PDB entry 9K10 | electron microscopy, 3.60 A resolution | chains D and A of the 36 polymer chains in the assembly

== Chain D ==
Protein: 50S ribosomal protein L3
Organism: Mycolicibacterium smegmatis MC2 155
UniProtKB: A0QSD1 (RL3_MYCS2); residues 1-217 here = UniProt positions 1-217
Amino-acid sequence (217 residues; each row starts with the number of its first residue):
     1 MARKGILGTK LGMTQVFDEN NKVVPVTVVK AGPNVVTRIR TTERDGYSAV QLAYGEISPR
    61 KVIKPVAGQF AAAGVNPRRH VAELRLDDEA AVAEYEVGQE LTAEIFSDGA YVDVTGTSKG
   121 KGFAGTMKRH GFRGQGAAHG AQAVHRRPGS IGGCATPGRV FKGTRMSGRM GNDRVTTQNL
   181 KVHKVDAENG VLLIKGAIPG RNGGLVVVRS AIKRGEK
Disordered / not traced: 1, 216-217
Bound ions: Mg2+ site 1: Gln142 (shared with G860(A), U861(A) of chain A); Mg2+ site 2: His145 (shared with A1876(A) of chain A)

== Chain A ==
Molecule: 23S ribosomal RNA
Organism: Mycolicibacterium smegmatis MC2 155
Sequence (3127 nucleotides; numbered -2 to 3124; the number before each row is that of its first residue; numbers below 1 keep their minus sign (U-2 is residue -2)):
    -2 UUGUAAGUGU UUAAGGGCGC AUGGUGGAUG CCUUGGCACU GGGAGCCGAU GAAGGACGUA
    58 GGAGGCUGCG AUAAGCCUCG GGGAGCUGUC AACCGAGCGU UGAUCCGAGG AUGUCCGAAU
   118 GGGGAAACCC GGCACGAGUG AUGUCGUGUC ACCAGGCGCU GAAUAUAUAG GCGUCUGGGG
   178 GGAACGCGGG GAAGUGAAAC AUCUCAGUAC CCGUAGGAAG AGAAAACAAA AUGUGAUUCC
   238 GUGAGUAGUG GCGAGCGAAA GCGGAGGAUG GCUAAACCGU AUGCAUGUGA UACCGGGUAG
   298 GGGUUGUGUG UGCGGGGUUG UGGGACCUAU CUUUCCGGCU CUACCUGGCU GGAGGGCAGU
   358 GAGAAAAUGU UGUGGUUAGC GGAAAUGGCU UGGGAUGGCC UGCCGUAGAC GGUGAGAGCC
   418 CGGUACGUGA AAACCCGACG UCUGUCUUGA UGGUGUUCCC GAGUAGCAGC GGGCCCGUGG
   478 AAUCUGCUGU GAAUCUGCCG GGACCACCCG GUAAGCCUGA AUACUUCCCA GUGACCGAUA
   538 GCGGAUUAGU ACCGUGAGGG AAUGGUGAAA AGUACCCCGG GAGGGGAGUG AAAGAGUACC
   598 UGAAACCGUG CGCUUACAAU CCGUCAGAGC CCUCGACGUG UCGUGGGGUG AUGGCGUGCC
   658 UUUUGAAGAA UGAGCCUGCG AGUCAGGGAC AUGUCGCGAG GUUAACCCGG GUGGGGUAGC
   718 CGCAGCGAAA GCGAGUCUGA AUAGGGCGUA UCCACACAAG AGUGUGUGGU GUAGUGGUGU
   778 GUUCUGGACC CGAAGCGGAG UGAUCUACCC AUGGCCAGGG UGAAGCGCGG GUAAGACCGC
   838 GUGGAGGCCC GAACCCACUU AGGUUGAAGA CUGAGGGGAU GAGCUGUGGG UAGGGGUGAA
   898 AGGCCAAUCA AACUCCGUGA UAGCUGGUUC UCCCCGAAAU GCAUUUAGGU GCAGCGUCGC
   958 AUGUUUCUUG CCGGAGGUAG AGCUACUGGA UGGCCGAUGG GCCCCACAGG GUUACUGACG
  1018 UCAGCCAAAC UCCGAAUGCC GGUAAGUCCA AGAGUGCGGC AGUGAGACGG CGGGGGAUAA
  1078 GCUCCGUGCG UCGAGAGGGA AACAGCCCAG AUCGCCGGCU AAGGCCCCUA AGCGUGUGCU
  1138 AAGUGGAAAA GGAUGUGCAG UCGCGAAGAC AACCAGGAGG UUGGCUUAGA AGCAGCCACC
  1198 CUUGAAAGAG UGCGUAAUAG CUCACUGGUC AAGUGAUUGU GCGCCGAUAA UGUAGCGGGG
  1258 CUCAAGCACA CCGCCGAAGC CGCGGCAGCC AACGUGUUGG CUGGGUAGGG GAGCGUCCUG
  1318 CAUCCGGUGA AGCCGCCGAG UGAUCGAGUG GUGGAGGGUG UGGGAGUGAG AAUGCAGGCA
  1378 UGAGUAGCGA UUAGGCAAGU GAGAACCUUG CCCGCCGAAA GACCAAGGGU UCCUGGGCCA
  1438 GGCCAGUCCG CCCAGGGUGA GUCGGGACCU AAGGCGAGGC CGACAGGCGU AGUCGAUGGA
  1498 CAACGGGUUG AUAUUCCCGU ACCCGUGUAU GUGCGUCCAU GAUGAAUCAG CGGUACUAAC
  1558 CAUCCAAAAC CACCGUGACC GCACCUUUCG GGGUGUGGCG UUGGUGGGGC UGCAUGGGAC
  1618 CUUCGUUGGU AGUAGUCAAG CGAUGGGGUG ACGCAGGAAG GUAGCCGUAC CGGUCAGUGG
  1678 UAAUACCGGG GUAAGCCUGU AGGGAGUCAG AUAGGUAAAU CCGUCUGGCA UAUAUCCUGA
  1738 GAGGUGAUGC AUAGCCGAGU GAGGCGAAUU CGGUGAUCCU AUGCUGCCGA GAAAAGCCUC
  1798 UAGCGAGGAC AUACACGGCC CGUACCCCAA ACCAACACAG GUGGUCAGGU AGAGAAUACU
  1858 AAGGCGUACG AGUGAACUAU GGUUAAGGAA CUCGGCAAAA UGCCCCCGUA ACUUCGGGAG
  1918 AAGGGGGACC CACAUGGCGU GUAAGCCUUU ACGGCCCAAG CGUGAGUGGG UGGCACAAAC
  1978 CAGUGAGAAG CGACUGUUUA CUAAAAACAC AGGUCCGUGC GAAGUCGCAA GACGAUGUAU
  2038 ACGGACUGAC GCCUGCCCGG UGCUGGAAGG UUAAGAGGAC CCGUUAACUC CCUUUGGGGG
  2098 UGAAGCGGAG AAUUUAAGCC CCAGUAAACG GCGGUGGUAA CUAUAACCAU CCUAAGGUAG
  2158 CGAAAUUCCU UGUCGGGUAA GUUCCGACCU GCACGAAUGG CGUAACGACU UCUCAACUGU
  2218 CUCAACCAUA GACUCGGCGA AAUUGCACUA CGAGUAAAGA UGCUCGUUAC GCGCGGCAGG
  2278 ACGAAAAGAC CCCGGGACCU UCACUACAAC UUGGUAUUGG UGCUCGAUAC GGUUUGUGUA
  2338 GGAUAGGUGG GAGACUGUGA AGCUCACACG CCAGUGUGGG UGGAGUCGUU GUUGAAAUAC
  2398 CACUCUGAUC GUAUUGGGCC UCUAACCUCG GACCGUAUAU CCGGUUCAGG GACAGUGCCU
  2458 GGUGGGUAGU UUAACUGGGG CGGUUGCCUC CUAAAAUGUA ACGGAGGCGC CCAAAGGUUC
  2518 CCUCAACCUG GACGGCAAUC AGGUGUUGAG UGUAAGUGCA CAAGGGAGCU UGACUGCGAG
  2578 ACGGACAUGU CGAGCAGGGA CGAAAGUCGG GACUAGUGAU CCGGCACCUC UGAGUGGAAG
  2638 GGGUGUCGCU CAACGGAUAA AAGGUACCCC GGGGAUAACA GGCUGAUCUU CCCCAAGAGU
  2698 CCAUAUCGAC GGGAUGGUUU GGCACCUCGA UGUCGGCUCG UCGCAUCCUG GGGCUGGAGC
  2758 AGGUCCCAAG GGUUGGGCUG UUCGCCCAUU AAAGCGGCAC GCGAGCUGGG UUUAGAACGU
  2818 CGUGAGACAG UUCGGUCUCU AUCCGCCGCG CGCGUCAGAA GCUUGAGGAA ACCUGUCCCU
  2878 AGUACGAGAG GACCGGGACG GACGAACCUC UGGUAUACCA GUUGUCCCAC CAGGGGCACG
  2938 GCUGGAUAGC CACGUUCGGA CAGGAUAACC GCUGAAAGCA UCUAAGCGGG AAACCUCUUC
  2998 CAAGACCAGG CUUCUCACCC UCUAGGAGGG AUAAGGCCCC CCGCAGACCA CGGGAUUGAU
  3058 AGACCAGACC UGGAAGCCUA GUAAUAGGUG CAGGGAACUG GCACUAACCG GCCGAAAACU
  3118 UACAACA
Disordered / not traced: -2 to 1, 1562-1609, 2136-2144, 3121-3124
Bound ions: Mg2+ site 1 near G13 (its only coordinating residue here); Mg2+ site 2: C28, G1354; Mg2+ site 3: C43, G214; Mg2+ site 4 near U56 (its only coordinating residue here); Mg2+ site 5 near U69 (its only coordinating residue here); Mg2+ site 6 near U117 (its only coordinating residue here); Mg2+ site 7: A159, U163, A164; Mg2+ site 8: G191, U2467; Mg2+ site 9 near G191 (its only coordinating residue here); Mg2+ site 10: A194, A196, C197; Mg2+ site 11 near G204 (its only coordinating residue here); Mg2+ site 12 near G217 (its only coordinating residue here); 244 more Mg2+ sites not listed

== How chain D and chain A interact ==
Pairs across the interface (194; chain D residue first):
  Met13(D) - C2904(A)  hydrogen bond to the sugar
  Met13(D) - C2905(A)  sugar contact
  Met13(D) - U2906(A)  base contact
  Thr14(D) - U2906(A)  sugar contact
  Gln15(D) - U2906(A)  hydrogen bond to the sugar
  Gln15(D) - C2907(A)  sugar contact
  Pro25(D) - U2906(A)  base contact
  Pro25(D) - U2952(A)  sugar contact
  Arg38(D) - C3008(A)  hydrogen bond to the sugar
  Arg38(D) - U3009(A)  sugar contact
  Arg40(D) - G2858(A)  base contact
  Arg40(D) - C2859(A)  hydrogen bond to the base
  Arg40(D) - G3007(A)  base contact
  Arg40(D) - C3008(A)  hydrogen bond to the base
  Arg44(D) - C3008(A)  hydrogen bond to the phosphate
  Arg44(D) - U3009(A)  salt bridge to the phosphate
  Asp45(D) - C3008(A)  hydrogen bond to the sugar
  Tyr47(D) - U2860(A)  hydrogen bond to the sugar
  Tyr47(D) - U2861(A)  sugar contact
  Gln51(D) - C2859(A)  hydrogen bond to the sugar
  Arg60(D) - A3052(A)  salt bridge to the phosphate
  Arg60(D) - U3053(A)  salt bridge to the phosphate
  Arg60(D) - U3054(A)  hydrogen bond to the sugar
  Arg60(D) - G3055(A)  sugar contact
  Lys61(D) - G3051(A)  salt bridge to the phosphate
  Lys61(D) - A3052(A)  phosphate contact
  Ile63(D) - G3032(A)  phosphate contact
  Ile63(D) - G3033(A)  phosphate contact
  Lys64(D) - C3011(A)  sugar contact
  Lys64(D) - U3012(A)  salt bridge to the phosphate
  Lys64(D) - A3031(A)  phosphate contact
  Lys64(D) - G3032(A)  hydrogen bond to the phosphate
  Pro65(D) - U3010(A)  hydrogen bond to the sugar
  Val66(D) - A2857(A)  sugar contact
  Val66(D) - G2858(A)  sugar contact
  Gly68(D) - U3010(A)  sugar contact
  Gln69(D) - A2857(A)  base contact
  Gln69(D) - U3009(A)  hydrogen bond to the base
  Gln69(D) - U3010(A)  hydrogen bond to the sugar
  Arg79(D) - G3050(A)  phosphate contact
  Arg79(D) - G3051(A)  salt bridge to the phosphate
  Val81(D) - C2859(A)  sugar contact
  Ala82(D) - U2860(A)  phosphate contact
  Glu83(D) - C2859(A)  hydrogen bond to the sugar
  Glu83(D) - U2860(A)  hydrogen bond to the phosphate
  Arg85(D) - U2861(A)  salt bridge to the phosphate
  Arg85(D) - G2862(A)  salt bridge to the phosphate
  Ser118(D) - A2903(A)  phosphate contact
  Ser118(D) - C2904(A)  phosphate contact
  Lys119(D) - C2904(A)  hydrogen bond to the phosphate
  Lys119(D) - C2905(A)  phosphate contact
  Lys119(D) - C2947(A)  salt bridge to the phosphate
  Lys119(D) - C3041(A)  hydrogen bond to the base
  Gly120(D) - A3042(A)  phosphate contact
  Gly120(D) - G3043(A)  phosphate contact
  Lys121(D) - C2948(A)  salt bridge to the phosphate
  Lys121(D) - G3043(A)  hydrogen bond to the phosphate
  Gly122(D) - G3043(A)  hydrogen bond to the phosphate
  Gly122(D) - A3044(A)  phosphate contact
  Phe123(D) - A1872(A)  hydrogen bond to the sugar
  Phe123(D) - A1873(A)  sugar contact
  Phe123(D) - G2272(A)  base contact
  Phe123(D) - A3044(A)  hydrogen bond to the phosphate
  Gly125(D) - A1873(A)  sugar contact
  Lys128(D) - C2947(A)  phosphate contact
  Lys128(D) - C2948(A)  salt bridge to the phosphate
  Arg129(D) - C2844(A)  hydrogen bond to the sugar
  Arg129(D) - G2845(A)  salt bridge to the phosphate
  Phe132(D) - C2736(A)  sugar contact
  Phe132(D) - G2737(A)  phosphate contact
  Arg133(D) - U2735(A)  phosphate contact
  Arg133(D) - C2736(A)  salt bridge to the phosphate
  Gly134(D) - U2735(A)  sugar contact
  Gln135(D) - U2735(A)  sugar contact
  Gln135(D) - G2802(A)  base contact
  Gly136(D) - C2218(A)  phosphate contact
  Ala137(D) - C2218(A)  hydrogen bond to the phosphate
  Ala138(D) - C1893(A)  base contact
  Ala138(D) - U2217(A)  sugar contact
  His139(D) - C1888(A)  hydrogen bond to the base
  His139(D) - U1889(A)  sugar contact
  His139(D) - G1891(A)  hydrogen bond to the base
  His139(D) - C1893(A)  stacking on the base
  His139(D) - U2217(A)  sugar contact
  His139(D) - U2804(A)  phosphate contact
  Gly140(D) - A858(A)  phosphate contact
  Gly140(D) - U2804(A)  sugar contact
  Ala141(D) - C2803(A)  sugar contact
  Gln142(D) - G859(A)  phosphate contact
  Gln142(D) - U861(A)  hydrogen bond to the base
  Gln142(D) - C2803(A)  phosphate contact
  Gln142(D) - U2804(A)  phosphate contact
  Ala143(D) - G859(A)  phosphate contact
  Ala143(D) - U1875(A)  phosphate contact
  Ala143(D) - A1876(A)  phosphate contact
  Val144(D) - U1875(A)  phosphate contact
  Val144(D) - G2802(A)  sugar contact
  Val144(D) - C2803(A)  sugar contact
  His145(D) - U1875(A)  hydrogen bond to the phosphate
  His145(D) - A1876(A)  salt bridge to the phosphate
  Arg146(D) - C1874(A)  salt bridge to the phosphate
  Arg146(D) - U1875(A)  hydrogen bond to the phosphate
  Arg146(D) - A2222(A)  salt bridge to the phosphate
  Arg147(D) - U1875(A)  phosphate contact
  Arg147(D) - A2275(A)  salt bridge to the phosphate
  Arg147(D) - G2802(A)  salt bridge to the phosphate
  Pro148(D) - C2274(A)  phosphate contact
  Pro148(D) - U2735(A)  hydrogen bond to the sugar
  Gly149(D) - A2275(A)  sugar contact
  Gly149(D) - U2735(A)  base contact
  Gly149(D) - G2802(A)  sugar contact
  Ser150(D) - G2276(A)  phosphate contact
  Ser150(D) - U2735(A)  hydrogen bond to the base
  Ser150(D) - C2736(A)  hydrogen bond to the sugar
  Ser150(D) - G2798(A)  hydrogen bond to the base
  Ser150(D) - C2799(A)  hydrogen bond to the sugar
  Ser150(D) - G2802(A)  base contact
  Ile151(D) - C2274(A)  sugar contact
  Ile151(D) - A2275(A)  phosphate contact
  Ile151(D) - G2276(A)  hydrogen bond to the phosphate
  Gly152(D) - G2276(A)  sugar contact
  Gly152(D) - G2798(A)  hydrogen bond to the base
  Gly152(D) - C2799(A)  sugar contact
  Gly153(D) - G2276(A)  sugar contact
  Gly153(D) - G2798(A)  sugar contact
  Gly153(D) - C2799(A)  sugar contact
  Cys154(D) - G2276(A)  phosphate contact
  Cys154(D) - G2277(A)  phosphate contact
  Cys154(D) - A2796(A)  hydrogen bond to the phosphate
  Cys154(D) - G2798(A)  hydrogen bond to the sugar
  Cys154(D) - C2799(A)  hydrogen bond to the phosphate
  Ala155(D) - G2277(A)  sugar contact
  Ala155(D) - A2796(A)  base contact
  Thr156(D) - G2256(A)  hydrogen bond to the base
  Thr156(D) - C2795(A)  hydrogen bond to the sugar
  Thr156(D) - A2796(A)  hydrogen bond to the phosphate
  Pro157(D) - U1248(A)  base contact
  Gly158(D) - G2276(A)  hydrogen bond to the base
  Gly158(D) - G2277(A)  sugar contact
  Arg159(D) - U1248(A)  hydrogen bond to the base
  Arg159(D) - C2248(A)  hydrogen bond to the phosphate
  Arg159(D) - G2249(A)  salt bridge to the phosphate
  Arg159(D) - G2276(A)  base contact
  Arg159(D) - G2842(A)  sugar contact
  Val160(D) - G2276(A)  base contact
  Val160(D) - G2842(A)  hydrogen bond to the sugar
  Val160(D) - C2843(A)  sugar contact
  Phe161(D) - U1248(A)  base contact
  Phe161(D) - U2738(A)  sugar contact
  Lys162(D) - C2843(A)  phosphate contact
  Lys162(D) - C2844(A)  salt bridge to the phosphate
  Gly163(D) - C2843(A)  phosphate contact
  Gly163(D) - C2844(A)  hydrogen bond to the phosphate
  Thr164(D) - C2843(A)  sugar contact
  Thr164(D) - C2844(A)  sugar contact
  Arg165(D) - G2737(A)  salt bridge to the phosphate
  Met166(D) - G2273(A)  base contact
  Met166(D) - C2843(A)  base contact
  Met166(D) - C2844(A)  hydrogen bond to the sugar
  Ser167(D) - A1873(A)  sugar contact
  Ser167(D) - G2273(A)  hydrogen bond to the sugar
  Ser167(D) - C2844(A)  hydrogen bond to the sugar
  Arg169(D) - G2845(A)  hydrogen bond to the sugar
  Arg169(D) - C2846(A)  sugar contact
  Arg169(D) - G3043(A)  phosphate contact
  Arg169(D) - C3046(A)  base contact
  Arg169(D) - A3047(A)  base contact
  Asn172(D) - A3042(A)  hydrogen bond to the phosphate
  Asn172(D) - G3043(A)  hydrogen bond to the phosphate
  Arg174(D) - C2997(A)  salt bridge to the phosphate
  Arg174(D) - C2998(A)  phosphate contact
  Thr176(D) - U2996(A)  phosphate contact
  Thr176(D) - C2997(A)  hydrogen bond to the phosphate
  Gln178(D) - C2954(A)  hydrogen bond to the sugar
  Gln178(D) - U2995(A)  hydrogen bond to the sugar
  Gln178(D) - U2996(A)  sugar contact
  Asn179(D) - C2954(A)  sugar contact
  Asn179(D) - G2955(A)  hydrogen bond to the phosphate
  Leu180(D) - U2953(A)  sugar contact
  Lys195(D) - U2953(A)  sugar contact
  Lys195(D) - C2954(A)  phosphate contact
  Gly196(D) - U2953(A)  sugar contact
  Ala197(D) - C2904(A)  sugar contact
  Ile198(D) - A2903(A)  sugar contact
  Ile198(D) - C2904(A)  sugar contact
  Pro199(D) - A2903(A)  sugar contact
  Pro199(D) - C2904(A)  sugar contact
  Gly200(D) - C2904(A)  hydrogen bond to the phosphate
  Arg201(D) - C3041(A)  sugar contact
  Arg201(D) - A3042(A)  salt bridge to the phosphate
  Lys213(D) - G2955(A)  phosphate contact
  Lys213(D) - G2956(A)  salt bridge to the phosphate
  Lys213(D) - A2957(A)  base contact
  Lys213(D) - U2995(A)  hydrogen bond to the sugar
Other interface residues (no listed pair), chain D (93 interface residues in all): Lys10, Ala72, Ala124, Met127, Gly168, Met170, Val175, Thr177, Asn202, Ile212
Other interface residues (no listed pair), chain A (94 interface residues in all): G860, G1249, A2221, C2223, G2805, U2835, A2856, A2902, C3045

== In short ==
Chain D and chain A form an interface of 93 and 94 residues respectively, with 59 hydrogen bonds, 24 salt
bridges and 1 aromatic stacking contact. Among the polar pairs are Arg40(D)-C2859(A), Arg40(D)-C3008(A) and
Gln69(D)-U3009(A). G860(A), U861(A) and Gln142(D) form the Mg2+ site.
Chain D is 50S ribosomal protein L3 and chain A is 23S ribosomal RNA, both from Mycolicibacterium smegmatis
MC2 155; the structure, EF-G2 bound 50S ribosome subunit complex of M. smegmatis, was determined by electron
microscopy together with 9K0Z from the same study.
